Entry 1SFR (X-ray diffraction, 2.70 A resolution); this record covers chain A.

Chain A:
Protein: Antigen 85-A
Source organism: Mycobacterium tuberculosis
Notes: EC 2.3.1.-
UniProt: P0A4V2 (A85A_MYCTU); residues 0-295 here correspond to UniProt positions 43-338 (UniProt number = residue number + 43)
Amino-acid sequence (304 residues; numbered 0 to 303; the number before each row is that of its first residue; numbering starts at 0):
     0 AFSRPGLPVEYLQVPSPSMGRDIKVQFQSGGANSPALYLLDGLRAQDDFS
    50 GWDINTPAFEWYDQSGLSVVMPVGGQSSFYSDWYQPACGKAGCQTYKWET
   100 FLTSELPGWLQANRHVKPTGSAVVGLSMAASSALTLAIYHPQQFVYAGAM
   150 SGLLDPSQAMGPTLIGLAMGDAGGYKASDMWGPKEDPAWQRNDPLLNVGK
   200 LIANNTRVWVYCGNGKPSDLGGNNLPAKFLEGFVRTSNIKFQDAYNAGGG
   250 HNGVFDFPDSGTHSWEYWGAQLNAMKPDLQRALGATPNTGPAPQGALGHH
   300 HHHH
Disordered / not traced: 288-303
Construct notes: expression tag (296-303)
Cystine bridges: Cys87-Cys92
Reported in the primary citation:
  - catalytic residues: Ser126, Glu230, His262
  - conformationally variable residues (side-chain flip): Tyr10, Lys23

In short:
From the paper: catalytic residues Ser126, Glu230 and His262; conformational variability at Tyr10 and Lys23.
Chain A is Antigen 85-A (Mycobacterium tuberculosis); the structure, Crystal Structure of the Mycobacterium
tuberculosis Antigen 85A Protein, was determined by X-ray diffraction (same publication as 1VA5).
